Entry 4B8Y (X-ray diffraction, 1.90 A resolution); this record covers chains A and B.

Chain A:
Name: FHUD2
Organism: Staphylococcus aureus SUBSP. aureus nctc 8325
Reference sequence: Q2FVW9 (Q2FVW9_STAA8); residue numbers follow UniProt; this construct covers 27-302
Sequence (277 residues; each row starts with the number of its first residue):
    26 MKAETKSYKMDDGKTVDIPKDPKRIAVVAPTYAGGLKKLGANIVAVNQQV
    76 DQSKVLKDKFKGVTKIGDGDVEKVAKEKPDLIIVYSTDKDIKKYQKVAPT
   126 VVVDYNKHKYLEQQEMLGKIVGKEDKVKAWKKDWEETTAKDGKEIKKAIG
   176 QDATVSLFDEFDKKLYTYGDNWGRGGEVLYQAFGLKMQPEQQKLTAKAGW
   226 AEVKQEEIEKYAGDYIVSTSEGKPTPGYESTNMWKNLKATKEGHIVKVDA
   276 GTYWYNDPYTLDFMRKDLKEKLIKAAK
Construct notes: expression tag (26)

Chain B:
Name: Virulence factor
Sequence (6 residues; row label = number of the first residue in the row; the depositors numbered this strand downwards along its sequence, so these rows (ascending numbers) run in the REVERSE of the deposited 5'-to-3' order):
   801 AAAGGG
Modified / non-standard residues: Ala-801 (n-acetyl-n-hydroxy-l-ornithine; AHO); Ala-802 (n-acetyl-n-hydroxy-l-ornithine; AHO); Ala-803 (n-acetyl-n-hydroxy-l-ornithine; AHO)
Covalently attached groups: covalent link Ala-801/Gly-806
Ion coordination: Fe ion: Ala-801, Ala-802, Ala-803

How chain A and chain B interact:
Contacting residue pairs (17):
  Tyr-110(A) / Ala-801(B)
  Thr-112(A) / Ala-801(B)
  Thr-112(A) / Ala-802(B)  hydrogen bond (side chain-backbone)
  Tyr-130(A) / Ala-801(B)
  Phe-186(A) / Ala-802(B)
  Phe-186(A) / Ala-803(B)
  Tyr-191(A) / Ala-803(B)
  Tyr-193(A) / Ala-803(B)
  Trp-197(A) / Ala-801(B)
  Trp-197(A) / Ala-803(B)
  Arg-199(A) / Ala-801(B)
  Arg-199(A) / Ala-802(B)
  Arg-199(A) / Ala-803(B)
  Trp-225(A) / Ala-803(B)
  Trp-225(A) / Gly-805(B)
  Trp-279(A) / Ala-801(B)
  Trp-279(A) / Ala-802(B)
Other interface residues (no listed pair), chain A (11 interface residues in all): Thr-56
Other interface residues (no listed pair), chain B (6 interface residues in all): Gly-804, Gly-806

In short:
The interface between chain A and chain B involves 11 residues on one side and 6 on the other, with 1 hydrogen
bond. The hydrogen-bonded pair is Thr-112(A)/Ala-802(B). The Fe ion site is built by Ala-801(B), Ala-802(B)
and Ala-803(B).
Chain A is FHUD2 (Staphylococcus aureus SUBSP. aureus nctc 8325) and chain B is Virulence factor; the
structure, Ferrichrome-bound FhuD2, was determined by X-ray diffraction.
